7F03 - chains C and F of the 6 polymer chains in the assembly; structure by electron microscopy, 3.29 A resolution.

[Chain C]
Name: Heme exporter protein C
Organism: Escherichia coli BL21(DE3)
UniProtKB: P0ABM1 (CCMC_ECOLI); residue numbers follow UniProt; this construct covers 1-245
Sequence (245 residues; numbered 1 to 245; the number before each row is that of its first residue):
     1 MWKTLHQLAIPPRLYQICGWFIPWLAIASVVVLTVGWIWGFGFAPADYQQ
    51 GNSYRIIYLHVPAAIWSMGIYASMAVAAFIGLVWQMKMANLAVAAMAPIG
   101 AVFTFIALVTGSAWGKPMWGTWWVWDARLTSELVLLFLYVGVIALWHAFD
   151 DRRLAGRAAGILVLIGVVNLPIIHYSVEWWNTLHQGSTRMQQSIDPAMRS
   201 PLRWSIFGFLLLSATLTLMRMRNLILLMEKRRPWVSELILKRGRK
Unresolved in the structure: 1-6, 238-245
Ligand contacts: 1,2-Distearoyl-sn-glycerophosphoethanolamine (3PE): Pro98, Ala101, Phe105, Ile143, Trp146, His147, Arg152, Arg220, Leu227

[Chain F]
Name: Heme exporter protein B
Organism: Escherichia coli BL21(DE3)
UniProtKB: P0ABL8 (CCMB_ECOLI); residue numbers follow UniProt; this construct covers 1-220
Sequence (220 residues; row label = number of the first residue in the row):
     1 MMFWRIFRLELRVAFRHSAEIANPLWFFLIVITLFPLSIGPEPQLLARIA
    51 PGIIWVAALLSSLLALERLFRDDLQDGSLEQLMLLPLPLPAVVLAKVMAH
   101 WMVTGLPLLILSPLVAMLLGMDVYGWQVMALTLLLGTPTLGFLGAPGVAL
   151 TVGLKRGGVLLSILVLPLTIPLLIFATAAMDAASMHLPVDGYLAILGALL
   201 AGTATLSPFATAAALRISIQ

[How chain C and chain F interact]
Contacting residue pairs (31; chain C residue first):
  Val134(C) - Ile170(F)  hydrophobic
  Phe137(C) - Pro167(F)  hydrophobic
  Leu138(C) - Pro167(F)  hydrophobic
  Gly141(C) - Leu164(F)
  Ala144(C) - Leu160(F)  hydrophobic
  Ala144(C) - Ile163(F)  hydrophobic
  Leu145(C) - Thr151(F)
  Leu145(C) - Leu154(F)  hydrophobic
  Ala148(C) - Leu154(F)  hydrophobic
  Ala148(C) - Leu160(F)  hydrophobic
  Phe149(C) - Leu150(F)
  Phe149(C) - Leu154(F)  hydrophobic
  Leu154(C) - Ile217(F)
  Leu154(C) - Gln220(F)
  Arg157(C) - Ile217(F)
  Arg157(C) - Gln220(F)  hydrogen bond
  Ala158(C) - Leu150(F)  hydrophobic
  Ala158(C) - Ile217(F)
  Leu162(C) - Leu164(F)  hydrophobic
  Ile165(C) - Pro146(F)  hydrophobic
  Ile165(C) - Leu168(F)  hydrophobic
  Asn169(C) - Leu168(F)
  Ile172(C) - Pro171(F)  hydrophobic
  Ile173(C) - Pro167(F)
  Ile173(C) - Pro171(F)
  Ser176(C) - Pro171(F)
  Ser176(C) - Phe175(F)
  Trp179(C) - Ala178(F)  hydrophobic
  Trp179(C) - Tyr192(F)
  Trp180(C) - Ile174(F)  hydrophobic
  Leu183(C) - Ala178(F)  hydrophobic
Interface residues without a listed pair, chain C (25 interface residues in all): Val140, Ile161, Gly166, Val168, Val177
Interface residues without a listed pair, chain F (24 interface residues in all): Leu143, Arg156, Leu199, Leu206, Ala210, Ala213, Ala214

[Summary]
25 residues of chain C face 24 of chain F across their interface; the contacts include 1 hydrogen bond. Its
one hydrogen-bonded contact is Arg157(C)-Gln220(F). Ligands of chain C:
1,2-Distearoyl-sn-glycerophosphoethanolamine.
Here chain C is Heme exporter protein C and chain F is Heme exporter protein B, both from Escherichia coli
BL21(DE3). Entry 7F03 (Cytochrome c-type biogenesis protein CcmABCD from E. coli in complex with ANP) was
determined by electron microscopy together with 7F02, 7F04, 7VFJ and 7VFP from the same study.
